Entry 5KG2 (X-ray diffraction, 1.60 A resolution); this record covers chains A and P of the 3 polymer chains in the assembly.

[Chain A]
Name: DNA polymerase eta
Organism: Homo sapiens
Notes: EC 2.7.7.7
UniProt: Q9Y253 (POLH_HUMAN); numbering as in UniProt (aligned over 1-432)
Sequence (435 residues; each row starts with the number of its first residue; numbers below 1 keep their minus sign (Gly-2 is residue -2)):
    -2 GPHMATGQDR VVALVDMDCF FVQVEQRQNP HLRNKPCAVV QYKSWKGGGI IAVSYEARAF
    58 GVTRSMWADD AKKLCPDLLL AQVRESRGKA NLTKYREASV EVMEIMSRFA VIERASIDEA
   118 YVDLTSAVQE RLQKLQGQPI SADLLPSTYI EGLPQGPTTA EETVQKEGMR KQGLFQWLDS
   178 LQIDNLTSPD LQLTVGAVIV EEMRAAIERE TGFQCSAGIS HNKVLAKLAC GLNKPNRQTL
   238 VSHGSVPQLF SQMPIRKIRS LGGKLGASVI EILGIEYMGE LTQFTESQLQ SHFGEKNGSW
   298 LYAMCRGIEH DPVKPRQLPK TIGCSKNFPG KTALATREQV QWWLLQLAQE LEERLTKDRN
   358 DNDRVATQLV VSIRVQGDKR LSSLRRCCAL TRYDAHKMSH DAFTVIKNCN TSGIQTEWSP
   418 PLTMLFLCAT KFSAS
Not modelled in the structure: 155-159
Sequence notes: expression tag (-2 to 0)
Ion coordination: Mn2+ site 1: Asp13, Asp115, Glu116 (together with 2'-deoxyadenosine 5'-triphosphate) (shared with DT8(P), DA9(P) of chain P); Mn2+ site 2: Asp13, Met14, Asp115 (together with diphosphate) (shared with DA9(P) of chain P)
Residues lining bound ligands: diphosphate / 2'-deoxyadenosine 5'-triphosphate: Asp13, Met14, Asp15, Cys16, Phe17, Phe18, Ile48, Ala49, Tyr52, Arg55, Arg61, Ile114, Asp115, Glu116, Lys231
Swiss-Prot annotation at these positions:
  - binding site (Mg(2+)): Asp13, Met14, Asp115, Glu116
  - binding site (Mn(2+)): Asp13, Met14, Asp115, Glu116
  - binding site (a 2'-deoxyribonucleoside 5'-triphosphate): Arg61
  - natural variant: Val37 (deletion: In XPV), Leu75 (deletion: In XPV), Arg93 (R93P: In XPV), Arg111 (R111H: In XPV), Thr122 (T122P: In XPV), Gly153 (G153D: In a breast cancer sample), Thr191 (T191P: In XPV), Gly263 (G263V: In XPV), Val266 (V266D: In XPV), Gly295 (G295R: In XPV), Arg361 (R361S: In XPV)
  - mutagenesis: Tyr52 (Y52A/F: Reduces DNA polymerase activity; Y52E: Reduces DNA polymerase activity. Increases fidelity of replication and reduces translesion bypass), Arg61 (R61A: Reduces enzymatic activity by two-thirds), Ser62 (S62G: Increased DNA polymerase activity and translesion bypass compared to wild-type), Ala68 (A68S/V: Severe reduction in thymine dimer translesion bypass), Asn324 to Pro326 (Reduces binding to chromatin and to monoubiquitinated PCNA. Abolishes binding to monoubiquitinated PCNA; when associated with 705-E--H-713 Del)
From the paper describing this entry:
  - catalytic residues: Arg61 (proposed by the authors, not directly observed)

[Chain P]
Molecule: 9-nt DNA strand
Sequence (9 nucleotides; each row starts with the number of its first residue):
     1 AGCGTCATA
Ion coordination: Mn2+ site 1: DT8, DA9 (together with 2'-deoxyadenosine 5'-triphosphate) (shared with Asp13(A), Asp115(A), Glu116(A) of chain A); Mn2+ site 2: DA9 (together with diphosphate) (shared with Asp13(A), Met14(A), Asp115(A) of chain A)

[Chain A / chain P interface]
Contacting residue pairs (29; chain A residue first):
  Asp13(A) - DA9(P)  phosphate contact
  Phe17(A) - DA9(P)  hydrogen bond to the phosphate
  Phe18(A) - DA9(P)  hydrogen bond to the phosphate
  Ile48(A) - DA9(P)  sugar contact
  Ala49(A) - DA9(P)  phosphate contact
  Arg61(A) - DA9(P)  base contact
  Ser113(A) - DT8(P)  hydrogen bond to the phosphate
  Ile114(A) - DA9(P)  sugar contact
  Asp115(A) - DT8(P)  phosphate contact
  Asp115(A) - DA9(P)  phosphate contact
  Glu116(A) - DT8(P)  phosphate contact
  Lys224(A) - DT8(P)  salt bridge to the phosphate
  Ile255(A) - DA7(P)  phosphate contact
  Arg256(A) - DA7(P)  phosphate contact
  Ser257(A) - DC6(P)  phosphate contact
  Ser257(A) - DA7(P)  hydrogen bond to the phosphate
  Leu258(A) - DA7(P)  hydrogen bond to the phosphate
  Gly259(A) - DA7(P)  hydrogen bond to the phosphate
  Gly260(A) - DC6(P)  phosphate contact
  Gly260(A) - DA7(P)  phosphate contact
  Lys261(A) - DT5(P)  salt bridge to the phosphate
  Lys261(A) - DC6(P)  hydrogen bond to the phosphate
  Leu262(A) - DC6(P)  hydrogen bond to the phosphate
  Arg377(A) - DG4(P)  salt bridge to the phosphate
  Leu381(A) - DC3(P)  phosphate contact
  Arg382(A) - DG2(P)  sugar contact
  Arg382(A) - DC3(P)  hydrogen bond to the phosphate
  Arg383(A) - DG2(P)  phosphate contact
  Cys384(A) - DG2(P)  hydrogen bond to the phosphate
Other interface residues (no listed pair), chain A (27 interface residues in all): Cys16, Ser379, Ser380
Other interface residues (no listed pair), chain P (9 interface residues in all): DA1

[In short]
The interface between chain A and chain P involves 27 residues on one side and 9 on the other, with 10
hydrogen bonds and 3 salt bridges. Polar contacts include Phe17(A)-DA9(P), Phe18(A)-DA9(P) and
Ser113(A)-DT8(P). Ligands of chain A: diphosphate / 2'-deoxyadenosine 5'-triphosphate. The paper reports the
catalytic residue Arg61(A).
Here chain A is DNA polymerase eta (Homo sapiens) and chain P is a 9-nt DNA strand. Entry 5KG2 (Human DNA
polymerase eta-DNA ternary complex: reaction first with 1 mM Mn2+ for 1800s then with ...) was determined by
X-ray diffraction (same publication as 5KFA, 5KFB, 5KFC, 5KFD, 5KFE, 5KFF and 28 further entries).
